Entry 7SG6 (X-ray diffraction, 1.55 A resolution); this record covers chains L and A of the 3 polymer chains in the assembly.

[Chain L]
Molecule: CIS43_Var10 Fab Light chain
Organism: Homo sapiens
Notes: antibody fragment or engineered binder
Chain sequence (220 residues; row label = number of the first residue in the row; a row labelled like 27A-27F holds insertion residues (27A, then the next letters in order)):
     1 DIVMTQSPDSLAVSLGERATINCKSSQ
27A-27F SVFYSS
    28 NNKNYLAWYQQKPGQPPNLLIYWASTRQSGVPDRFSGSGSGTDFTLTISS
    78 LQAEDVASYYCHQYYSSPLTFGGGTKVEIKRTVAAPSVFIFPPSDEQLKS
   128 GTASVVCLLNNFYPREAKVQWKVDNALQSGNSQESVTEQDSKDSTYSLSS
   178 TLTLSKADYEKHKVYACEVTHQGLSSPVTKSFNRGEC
Not modelled in the structure: 212-214
Cystine bridges: Cys23-Cys88, Cys134-Cys194

[Chain A]
Molecule: PfCSP peptide 21
Chain sequence (15 residues; each row starts with the number of its first residue):
     1 NPDPNANPNVDPNAN
Not modelled in the structure: 15

[Interface between chain L and chain A]
Residue-residue contacts (14; chain L residue first):
  Tyr27D(L) - Asn1(A)
  Tyr27D(L) - Pro2(A)
  Asn28(L) - Pro12(A)  hydrogen bond (side chain-backbone)
  Lys30(L) - Pro12(A)
  Tyr32(L) - Pro2(A)
  Tyr32(L) - Pro12(A)
  Trp50(L) - Val10(A)  hydrophobic
  Tyr91(L) - Val10(A)  hydrophobic
  Tyr92(L) - Asn1(A)  hydrogen bond (side chain-backbone)
  Tyr92(L) - Pro2(A)
  Tyr92(L) - Asp3(A)  hydrogen bond (backbone-backbone)
  Ser93(L) - Ala6(A)
  Ser94(L) - Ala6(A)
  Leu96(L) - Ala6(A)
Interface residues without a listed pair, chain A (8 interface residues in all): Asn7, Asp11

[Summary]
Chain L and chain A form an interface of 10 and 8 residues respectively, with 3 hydrogen bonds. Polar pairs
include Asn28(L)-Pro12(A), Tyr92(L)-Asn1(A) and Tyr92(L)-Asp3(A).
Here chain L is CIS43_Var10 Fab Light chain (Homo sapiens) and chain A is PfCSP peptide 21. Entry 7SG6
(Structure of PfCSP peptide 21 with antibody CIS43_Var10) was determined by X-ray diffraction.
